3MM6 - chains A and E of the 4 polymer chains in the assembly; structure by X-ray diffraction, 1.90 A resolution.

== Chain A ==
Protein: Sulfite reductase, dissimilatory-type subunit alpha
Organism: Archaeoglobus fulgidus
Notes: EC 1.8.99.3
Reference sequence: Q59109 (DSRA_ARCFU); residues 0-417 here correspond to UniProt positions 1-418 (UniProt number = residue number + 1)
Chain sequence (418 residues; row label = number of the first residue in the row; numbering starts at 0):
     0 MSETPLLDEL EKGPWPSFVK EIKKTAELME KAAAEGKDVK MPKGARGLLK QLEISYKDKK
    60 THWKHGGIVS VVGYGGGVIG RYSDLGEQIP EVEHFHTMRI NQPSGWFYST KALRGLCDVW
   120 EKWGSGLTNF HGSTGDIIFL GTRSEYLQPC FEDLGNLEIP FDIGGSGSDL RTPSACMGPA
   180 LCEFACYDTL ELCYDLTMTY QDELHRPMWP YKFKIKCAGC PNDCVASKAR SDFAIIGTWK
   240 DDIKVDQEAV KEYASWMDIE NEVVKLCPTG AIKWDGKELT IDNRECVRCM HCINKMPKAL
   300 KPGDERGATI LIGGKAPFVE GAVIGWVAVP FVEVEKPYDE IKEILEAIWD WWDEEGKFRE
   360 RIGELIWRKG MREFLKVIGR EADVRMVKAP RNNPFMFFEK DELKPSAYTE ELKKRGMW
Not modelled in the structure: 0
Bound ions: 4Fe-4S cluster Fe site 1: Cys175, Cys181, Cys219, Cys223; siroheme Fe near Cys223 (its only coordinating residue here); 4Fe-4S cluster Fe site 2: Cys266, Cys285, Cys288, Cys291
Small-molecule neighbours:
  - cyanide ion (CYN), molecule 1: Arg98, Arg170, Lys211, Lys213
  - cyanide ion (CYN), molecule 2: Arg98, Thr133, Asp135, Gly164, Arg170, Lys213
  - 4Fe-4S cluster (SF4), molecule 1: Cys175, Met176, Gly177, Cys181, Phe183, Ala184, Ala217, Gly218, Cys219, Asn221, Asp222, Cys223
  - 4Fe-4S cluster (SF4), molecule 2: Ile242, Cys266, Pro267, Thr268, Ala270, Ile271, Ile280, Cys285, Val286, Arg287, Cys288, Met289, His290, Cys291
  - siroheme (SRM), molecule 1: Ile78, Arg80, Thr96, Arg98, Gly131, Ser132, Thr133, Gly134, Asp135, Ile137, Tyr210, Lys211, Lys213, Lys215, Arg229, Lys314, Ala315, Pro316, Phe317, Arg358, Arg360
  - siroheme (SRM), molecule 2: Trp105, Cys175, Met176, Cys181, Glu182, Phe183, Asn221, Asp222, Cys223, Val224, Ala225, Asn293

== Chain E ==
Protein: Sulfite reductase, dissimilatory-type subunit beta
Organism: Archaeoglobus fulgidus
Notes: EC 1.8.99.3
Reference sequence: Q59110 (DSRB_ARCFU); residues 1-366 here = UniProt positions 1-366
Chain sequence (366 residues; numbered 1 to 366; the number before each row is that of its first residue):
     1 MVVEGVKTDF GPPYFRDLLH PVIAKNYGKW KYHEVVKPGV IKRVAESGDV IYVVRFGTPR
    61 LLSIYTVREL CDIADKYSDG YLRWTSRNNV EFFVTDESKI DDLINEVQER VGFPCGGTWD
   121 AVKGEYGLSN IVHTQGWIHC HTPAIDASGI VKAVMDELYE YFTDHKLPAM CRISLACCAN
   181 MCGAVHASDI AIVGIHRTPP IPNDEAIRKT CEIPSTVAAC PTGALKPDMK NKTIKVDVEK
   241 CMYCGNCYTM CPGMPLFDPE NDGAAIMVGG KLSEARRMPE LSKVVVPWVP NEPPRWPTLV
   301 KYVKQILEAW AANANKHERL IEWVDRIGWE RFFELTGLEF TQHLIDDYRI TPYFYSEFRA
   361 STQFKW
Not modelled in the structure: 1-3
Disulfides: Cys211-Cys251
Bound ions: 4Fe-4S cluster Fe site 1: Thr134, Cys140, Cys177, Cys178, Cys182; siroheme Fe: Cys182 (together with cyanide ion); 4Fe-4S cluster Fe site 2: Cys220, Cys241, Cys244, Cys247
Small-molecule neighbours:
  - 4Fe-4S cluster (SF4), molecule 1: Thr134, Gln135, Gly136, Cys140, Thr142, Pro143, Ala176, Cys177, Cys178, Asn180, Met181, Cys182
  - 4Fe-4S cluster (SF4), molecule 2: Pro200, Cys220, Pro221, Thr222, Ala224, Leu225, Val236, Cys241, Met242, Tyr243, Cys244, Gly245, Asn246, Cys247, Leu256
  - siroheme (SRM), molecule 1: His33, Val35, Ile41, Arg43, Arg55, Arg83, Trp84, Thr85, Ser86, Arg87, Asn89, Glu91, Gly117, Thr118, Trp119, Ala121, Tyr126, Ser129, Met170, Arg172, Ala187, Lys271, Leu272, Ser273, Ala275, Arg276, Arg319
  - siroheme (SRM), molecule 2: Arg60, His133, Thr134, Gln135, His139, Cys140, His141, Thr142, Asn180, Met181, Cys182, Gly183, Thr249
UniProt features mapped onto this chain:
  - binding site ([4Fe-4S] cluster): Cys140, Cys177, Cys178, Cys182, Cys220, Cys241, Cys244, Cys247
  - binding site (siroheme): Cys182

== Interface between chain A and chain E ==
Residue-residue contacts (89):
  Arg283(A) with Arg331(E), hydrogen bond (backbone-side chain); Glu334(E), salt bridge
  Glu284(A) with Arg331(E), salt bridge
  Glu319(A) with Arg349(E), salt bridge
  Met370(A) with Ile345(E), hydrophobic
  Arg371(A) with Gln342(E)
  Ala381(A) with Thr341(E); Gln342(E)
  Asp382(A) with Phe340(E)
  Val383(A) with Trp329(E), hydrophobic; Glu330(E); Phe340(E)
  Val386(A) with Phe340(E), hydrophobic
  Lys387(A) with Trp329(E), hydrogen bond (backbone-side chain)
  Ala388(A) with Trp329(E)
  Pro389(A) with Lys283(E); Val284(E); Trp329(E); Leu344(E)
  Arg390(A) with Lys283(E); Val284(E), hydrogen bond (backbone-backbone); His343(E), hydrogen bond (side chain-backbone); Leu344(E), hydrogen bond (backbone-backbone); Ile345(E), hydrogen bond (side chain-backbone); Asp346(E), salt bridge; Asp347(E), salt bridge
  Asn391(A) with Met267(E); Leu281(E); Ser282(E); Asp346(E)
  Asn392(A) with Met267(E); Val284(E); Asp346(E), hydrogen bond; Tyr348(E)
  Pro393(A) with Met181(E), hydrophobic; Ile195(E), hydrophobic; Val284(E), hydrophobic
  Phe394(A) with Ala179(E), hydrophobic; Met242(E), hydrophobic; Cys244(E), hydrophobic; Asp347(E); Tyr348(E), hydrophobic
  Met395(A) with Ile195(E), hydrophobic; Met242(E); Tyr243(E); Ala265(E), hydrophobic; Val284(E), hydrophobic; Pro287(E); His343(E)
  Phe396(A) with Glu239(E); Lys240(E); Cys241(E); Met242(E), hydrophobic; Tyr243(E); His343(E); Asp347(E)
  Phe397(A) with Ile195(E), hydrophobic; Arg197(E); Tyr243(E), hydrogen bond (backbone-side chain); Pro287(E); Trp288(E), hydrophobic; His343(E)
  Glu401(A) with Arg197(E); His343(E), salt bridge
  Leu402(A) with Arg197(E); Thr198(E); Asn261(E)
  Lys403(A) with Glu260(E); Asn261(E), hydrogen bond (backbone-side chain); Trp288(E)
  Ser405(A) with Asp258(E), hydrogen bond; Glu260(E); Asn261(E)
  Tyr407(A) with Thr198(E); Pro199(E), hydrogen bond (side chain-backbone); Pro200(E); Ile201(E), hydrogen bond (side chain-backbone); Pro255(E), hydrogen bond (side chain-backbone); Leu256(E); Phe257(E); Asp258(E)
  Thr408(A) with Asn261(E)
  Glu410(A) with Ile201(E)
  Leu411(A) with Pro199(E); Ile201(E), hydrophobic
  Arg414(A) with Ile201(E); Pro202(E)
  Met416(A) with Pro200(E); Val236(E), hydrophobic
Interface residues without a listed pair, chain A (33 interface residues in all): Leu374, Arg384, Met385
Interface residues without a listed pair, chain E (49 interface residues in all): Val193, Val238, Val285, Pro290, Phe333

== In short ==
The interface between chain A and chain E involves 33 residues on one side and 49 on the other; the contacts
include 13 hydrogen bonds and 6 salt bridges. Polar contacts include Arg283(A)-Glu334(E), Glu284(A)-Arg331(E)
and Glu319(A)-Arg349(E).
Chain A is Sulfite reductase, dissimilatory-type subunit alpha and chain E is Sulfite reductase,
dissimilatory-type subunit beta, both from Archaeoglobus fulgidus; the structure, Dissimilatory sulfite
reductase cyanide complex, was determined by X-ray diffraction, deposited together with 3MM5, 3MM7, 3MM8,
3MM9, 3MMA and 3MMB.
